4Z3J - chain A; structure by X-ray diffraction, 2.50 A resolution.

Chain A:
Molecule: PapG, lectin domain
Organism: Escherichia coli
UniProt: T7DCJ2 (T7DCJ2_ECOLX); residues 0-196 here correspond to UniProt positions 20-216 (UniProt number = residue number + 20)
Sequence (198 residues; row label = number of the first residue in the row; numbers below 1 keep their minus sign (Met-1 is residue -1)):
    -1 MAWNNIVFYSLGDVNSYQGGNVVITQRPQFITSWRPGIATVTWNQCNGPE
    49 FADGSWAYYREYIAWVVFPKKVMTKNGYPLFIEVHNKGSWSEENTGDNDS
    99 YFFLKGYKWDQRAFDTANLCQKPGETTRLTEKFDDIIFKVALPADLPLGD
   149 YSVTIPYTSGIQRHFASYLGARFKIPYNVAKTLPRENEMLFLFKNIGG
Disordered / not traced: -1, 196
Sequence notes: expression tag (-1); conflict Gln109 (Glu129 in T7DCJ2)
Cystine bridges: Cys44-Cys118

Summary:
Chain A is PapG, lectin domain (Escherichia coli); the structure, Crystal structure of the lectin domain of
PapG from E. coli BI47 in space group P1, was determined by X-ray diffraction (same publication as 4Z3E, 4Z3F,
4Z3G, 4Z3H and 4Z3I).
